Entry 7NDU (X-ray diffraction, 2.90 A resolution); this record covers chains AAA and BBB of the 5 polymer chains in the assembly.

[Chain AAA]
Protein: HLA class I histocompatibility antigen, alpha chain E
Organism: Homo sapiens
UniProt: P13747 (HLAE_HUMAN); residues 1-276 here correspond to UniProt positions 22-297 (UniProt number = residue number + 21)
Chain sequence (277 residues; row label = number of the first residue in the row; numbering starts at 0):
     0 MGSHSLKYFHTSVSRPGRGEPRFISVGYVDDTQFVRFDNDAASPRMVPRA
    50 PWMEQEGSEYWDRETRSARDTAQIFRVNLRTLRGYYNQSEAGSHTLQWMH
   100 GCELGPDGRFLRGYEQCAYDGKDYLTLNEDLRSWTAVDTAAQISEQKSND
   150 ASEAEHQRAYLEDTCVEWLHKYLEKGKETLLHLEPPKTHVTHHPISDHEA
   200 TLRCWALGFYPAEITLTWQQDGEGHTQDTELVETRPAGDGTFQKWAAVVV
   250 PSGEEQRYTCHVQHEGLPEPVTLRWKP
Disordered / not traced: 0
Construct notes: initiating methionine (0); conflict Cys-116 (Phe137 in P13747)
UniProt features mapped onto this chain:
  - region: Lys-275, Pro-276 (Connecting peptide)
  - binding site (a peptide antigen): Tyr-7, Glu-63, Ser-66, Asn-77, Tyr-84, Ser-143, Lys-146, Gln-156, Tyr-159, Tyr-171
  - glycosylation: Asn-86 (N-linked (GlcNAc...) asparagine)
Disulfides: Cys-101/Cys-164, Cys-203/Cys-259
Reported in the primary citation:
  - mutagenesis - Y84C, Y84C/A139C, S147C: increased stability
  - mutagenesis - S147C: unchanged binding to HLA-E-inhA- and HLA-E-UL40-specific TCRs
  - mutagenesis - S147C: abolished binding to HLA-E-Gag6V-specific TCRs

[Chain BBB]
Protein: Beta-2-microglobulin
Organism: Homo sapiens
UniProt: P61769 (B2MG_HUMAN); residues 1-99 here correspond to UniProt positions 21-119 (UniProt number = residue number + 20)
Chain sequence (100 residues; row label = number of the first residue in the row; numbering starts at 0):
     0 MIQRTPKIQVYSRHPAENGKSNFLNCYVSGFHPSDIEVDLLKNGERIEKV
    50 EHSDLSFSKDWSFYLLYYTEFTPTEKDEYACRVNHVTLSQPKIVKWDRDM
Construct notes: initiating methionine (0)
UniProt features mapped onto this chain:
  - modified residue: Gln-2 (Pyrrolidone carboxylic acid)
  - glycosylation: Ile-1 (N-linked (Glc) (glycation) isoleucine), Lys-19 (N-linked (Glc) (glycation) lysine), Lys-41 (N-linked (Glc) (glycation) lysine), Lys-48 (N-linked (Glc) (glycation) lysine), Lys-58 (N-linked (Glc) (glycation) lysine), Lys-91 (N-linked (Glc) (glycation) lysine), Lys-94 (N-linked (Glc) (glycation) lysine)
Disulfides: Cys-25/Cys-80

[Interface between chain AAA and chain BBB]
Pairs across the interface (57; chain AAA residue first):
  Phe-8(AAA) with Phe-56(BBB), hydrophobic
  His-9(AAA) with Phe-56(BBB)
  Thr-10(AAA) with Phe-56(BBB); Phe-62(BBB)
  Val-12(AAA) with Ser-33(BBB)
  Ile-23(AAA) with Leu-54(BBB), hydrophobic
  Val-25(AAA) with Asp-53(BBB); Leu-54(BBB); Ser-55(BBB)
  Tyr-27(AAA) with Ser-55(BBB); Tyr-63(BBB), hydrogen bond
  Gln-32(AAA) with Asp-53(BBB), hydrogen bond
  Arg-35(AAA) with Asp-53(BBB), salt bridge
  Arg-48(AAA) with Asp-53(BBB), salt bridge
  His-93(AAA) with Met-0(BBB)
  Thr-94(AAA) with His-31(BBB)
  Gln-96(AAA) with His-31(BBB), hydrogen bond; Phe-56(BBB); Trp-60(BBB), hydrogen bond (side chain-backbone); Phe-62(BBB)
  Trp-97(AAA) with Phe-56(BBB)
  Met-98(AAA) with Trp-60(BBB), hydrophobic
  Gln-115(AAA) with Trp-60(BBB)
  Cys-116(AAA) with Trp-60(BBB)
  Ala-117(AAA) with Trp-60(BBB)
  Asp-119(AAA) with Met-0(BBB); Ile-1(BBB), hydrogen bond (backbone-backbone); His-31(BBB)
  Gly-120(AAA) with Ile-1(BBB); His-31(BBB); Trp-60(BBB)
  Lys-121(AAA) with Ile-1(BBB)
  Asp-122(AAA) with Trp-60(BBB), hydrogen bond
  His-192(AAA) with Asp-98(BBB), salt bridge
  Arg-202(AAA) with Asp-98(BBB), hydrogen bond (side chain-backbone); Met-99(BBB)
  Trp-204(AAA) with Asp-98(BBB); Met-99(BBB)
  Val-231(AAA) with Gln-8(BBB)
  Glu-232(AAA) with Gln-8(BBB), hydrogen bond (backbone-side chain); Ser-28(BBB), hydrogen bond
  Arg-234(AAA) with Gln-8(BBB), hydrogen bond; Tyr-10(BBB); Met-99(BBB), hydrogen bond (side chain-backbone)
  Pro-235(AAA) with Tyr-10(BBB), hydrogen bond (backbone-side chain); Asn-24(BBB), hydrogen bond (backbone-side chain); Tyr-26(BBB); Leu-65(BBB), hydrophobic
  Ala-236(AAA) with Arg-12(BBB), hydrogen bond (backbone-side chain); Asn-24(BBB), hydrogen bond (backbone-side chain)
  Gly-237(AAA) with Arg-12(BBB); Leu-65(BBB)
  Asp-238(AAA) with Arg-12(BBB)
  Gln-242(AAA) with Tyr-10(BBB); Ser-11(BBB), hydrogen bond (side chain-backbone); Arg-12(BBB), hydrogen bond (side chain-backbone)
  Trp-244(AAA) with Met-99(BBB), hydrogen bond (side chain-backbone)
Also at the interface, not in a pair above, chain AAA (37 interface residues in all): Ser-92, Leu-206, Thr-233
Also at the interface, not in a pair above, chain BBB (26 interface residues in all): Arg-3, His-13, Pro-14, Pro-32, Asp-59

[Summary]
Chain AAA and chain BBB form an interface of 37 and 26 residues respectively; the contacts include 18 hydrogen
bonds and 3 salt bridges. Polar pairs include Arg-35(AAA)/Asp-53(BBB), Arg-48(AAA)/Asp-53(BBB) and
His-192(AAA)/Asp-98(BBB). From the paper: Y84C, Y84C/A139C and S147C of chain AAA increase stability; S147C of
chain AAA abolishes binding to HLA-E-Gag6V-specific TCRs.
Chain AAA is HLA class I histocompatibility antigen, alpha chain E and chain BBB is Beta-2-microglobulin, both
from Homo sapiens; the structure, Gag:02 TCR in complex with HLA-E featuring a non-natural amino acid, was
determined by X-ray diffraction (same publication as 6ZKW, 6ZKX, 6ZKY, 6ZKZ, 7NDQ and 7NDT).
